2J37 - chains 6 and Z of the 8 polymer chains in the assembly; structure by electron microscopy, 8.70 A resolution (very low resolution: no residue pairs are listed; an interface is given only as per-side residue counts).

# Chain 6
Name: Ribosomal protein L31
From: Triticum sp
Sequence (123 residues; each row starts with the number of its first residue):
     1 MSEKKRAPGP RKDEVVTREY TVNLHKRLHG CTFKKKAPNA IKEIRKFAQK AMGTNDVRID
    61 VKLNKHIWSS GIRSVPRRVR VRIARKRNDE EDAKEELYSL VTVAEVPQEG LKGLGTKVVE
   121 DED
Disordered / not traced: 1-16, 98-123

# Chain Z
Molecule: Ribosomal RNA
From: Haloarcula marismortui
Sequence (280 nucleotides; numbered 1 to 280; the number before each row is that of its first residue):
     1 CUGCAAAGUA CCCUCAGAAG GGAGGCGAAA UAGAGCACAG CGAUAGUCGG GUGAGAACCC
    61 CGACGGCCUA AUGGAUAAGG GUUCCUCAGC ACUGCUGAUC AGCUGAGGGU UAGCCGGUCC
   121 UAAGUCAUAC CGCAACUCGA CUAUGACGAA AUGGGAAACG GGUUAAUAUU CCCGUGCCAC
   181 GGGGUCGAUC ACGCUGGGCA UCGCCCAGUC GAACCGUCCA ACUCCGUGGA AGCCGUAAUG
   241 GCAGGAAGCG GACGAACGGC GGCAUAGGGA AACGUGAUUC

# Chain 6 / chain Z interface
At this resolution (9 A) residue pairs are not listed: 14 residues of chain 6 and 11 of chain Z lie at the interface.

# In short
14 residues of chain 6 face 11 of chain Z across their interface.
Chain 6 is Ribosomal protein L31 (Triticum sp) and chain Z is Ribosomal RNA (Haloarcula marismortui); the
structure, Model of mammalian srp bound to 80S rncs, was determined by electron microscopy.
